PDB entry 8Z3P | electron microscopy, 3.40 A resolution | chains A and F of the 9 polymer chains in the assembly

[Chain A (and F)]
Name: Adenosine deaminase domain-containing protein
Organism: Limisphaera ngatamarikiensis
Notes: chain F of this document is another copy of the same molecule, construct and numbering; everything in this record applies to it too
Reference sequence: A0A6M1RED6 (A0A6M1RED6_9BACT); residues 2-629 here = UniProt positions 2-629
Amino-acid sequence (628 residues; each row starts with the number of its first residue):
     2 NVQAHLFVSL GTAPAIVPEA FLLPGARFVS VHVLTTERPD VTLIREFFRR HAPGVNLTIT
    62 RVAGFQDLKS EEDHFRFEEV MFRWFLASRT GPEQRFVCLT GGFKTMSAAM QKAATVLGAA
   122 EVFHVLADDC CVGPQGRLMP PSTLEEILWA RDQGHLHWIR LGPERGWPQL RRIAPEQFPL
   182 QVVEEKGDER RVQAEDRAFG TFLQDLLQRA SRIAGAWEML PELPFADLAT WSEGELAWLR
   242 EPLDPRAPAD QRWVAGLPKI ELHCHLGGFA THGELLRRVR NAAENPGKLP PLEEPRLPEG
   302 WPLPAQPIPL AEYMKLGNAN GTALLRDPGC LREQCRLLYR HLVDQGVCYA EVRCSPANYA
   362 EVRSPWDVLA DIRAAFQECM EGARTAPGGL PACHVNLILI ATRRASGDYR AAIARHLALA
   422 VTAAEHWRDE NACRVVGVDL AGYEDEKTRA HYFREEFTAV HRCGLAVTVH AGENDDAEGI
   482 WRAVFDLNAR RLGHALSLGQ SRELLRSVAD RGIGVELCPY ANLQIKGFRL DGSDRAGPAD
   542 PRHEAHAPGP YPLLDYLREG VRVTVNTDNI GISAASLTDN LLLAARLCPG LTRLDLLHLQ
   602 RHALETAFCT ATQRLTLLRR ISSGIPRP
Not modelled in the structure: 535-547 (chain F: 535-550)
Metal / ion sites: Zn2+: His264, His266, His471
Residues lining bound ligands: ATP (adenosine-5'-triphosphate): His266, Gly268, Met315, Gly322, Thr323, Ser356, Tyr360, Ile401, Thr403, Arg405, Ala442, Gly443, Glu445, His471, Asp569, Asn570

[Interface between chain A and chain F]
Residue-residue contacts (91; chain A residue first):
  Leu69(A) - His158(F)
  Lys70(A) - His158(F)
  Ser71(A) - Ile160(F)
  Glu72(A) - Ile160(F)
  Glu72(A) - Arg161(F)
  His75(A) - Leu162(F)
  Leu100(A) - Lys105(F)
  Gly102(A) - Lys105(F)
  Gly103(A) - Lys105(F)  hydrogen bond (backbone-side chain)
  Phe104(A) - Lys105(F)  hydrogen bond (backbone-side chain)
  Lys105(A) - Leu100(F)
  Lys105(A) - Gly102(F)
  Lys105(A) - Gly103(F)  hydrogen bond (side chain-backbone)
  Lys105(A) - Phe104(F)  hydrogen bond (side chain-backbone)
  Lys105(A) - Lys105(F)
  Lys105(A) - Ser108(F)
  Lys105(A) - His125(F)
  Thr106(A) - His125(F)
  Ser108(A) - Lys105(F)
  Ala109(A) - Leu100(F)  hydrophobic
  Ala109(A) - Gln112(F)
  Gln112(A) - Ala109(F)
  His125(A) - Leu69(F)
  His125(A) - Thr106(F)
  Leu127(A) - Leu69(F)
  Leu157(A) - Lys70(F)  hydrogen bond (backbone-side chain)
  His158(A) - Leu69(F)  hydrogen bond (side chain-backbone)
  His158(A) - Lys70(F)
  Trp159(A) - Glu72(F)
  Ile160(A) - Leu69(F)  hydrophobic
  Ile160(A) - Lys70(F)
  Ile160(A) - Ser71(F)
  Ile160(A) - Glu72(F)
  Arg161(A) - Glu72(F)  salt bridge
  Leu162(A) - His75(F)
  Leu162(A) - Phe76(F)
  Arg166(A) - Gln209(F)
  Arg166(A) - Arg213(F)
  Arg166(A) - Ser233(F)
  Arg166(A) - Glu234(F)  salt bridge
  Trp168(A) - Leu208(F)  hydrophobic
  Trp168(A) - Ala215(F)
  Gln209(A) - Arg166(F)
  Arg210(A) - Ala215(F)  hydrogen bond (side chain-backbone)
  Arg210(A) - Trp218(F)
  Ala211(A) - Trp168(F)
  Ser212(A) - Trp168(F)
  Ser212(A) - Pro169(F)
  Arg213(A) - Arg166(F)
  Ile214(A) - Ile214(F)  hydrophobic
  Ile214(A) - Trp218(F)  hydrophobic
  Gly216(A) - Pro169(F)
  Gly216(A) - Gln170(F)
  Trp218(A) - Arg210(F)
  Trp218(A) - Leu221(F)  hydrophobic
  Trp218(A) - Ala227(F)
  Trp218(A) - Asp228(F)
  Pro222(A) - Arg620(F)
  Ala227(A) - Trp218(F)
  Asp228(A) - Trp218(F)
  Ser233(A) - Arg166(F)  hydrogen bond
  Glu234(A) - Arg166(F)  salt bridge
  Arg455(A) - Arg455(F)
  Arg455(A) - Asp487(F)  salt bridge
  His462(A) - Trp482(F)  hydrogen bond (backbone-side chain)
  His462(A) - Phe486(F)
  His462(A) - Glu504(F)
  Arg463(A) - Glu479(F)  salt bridge
  Arg463(A) - Trp482(F)
  Arg463(A) - Glu504(F)
  Cys464(A) - Glu504(F)
  Gly465(A) - Glu504(F)  hydrogen bond (backbone-side chain)
  Trp482(A) - Thr459(F)
  Trp482(A) - His462(F)  hydrogen bond (side chain-backbone)
  Trp482(A) - Arg463(F)
  Phe486(A) - His462(F)
  Phe486(A) - Asn489(F)  hydrogen bond (backbone-side chain)
  Asp487(A) - Arg455(F)  salt bridge
  Asn489(A) - Phe486(F)  hydrogen bond (side chain-backbone)
  Asn489(A) - Asn489(F)
  Asn489(A) - Arg512(F)
  Arg491(A) - Asp511(F)  salt bridge
  Arg491(A) - Arg512(F)
  Glu504(A) - Arg463(F)
  Glu504(A) - Cys464(F)
  Asp511(A) - Arg491(F)  salt bridge
  Arg512(A) - Asn489(F)
  Arg512(A) - Arg491(F)
  Arg620(A) - Glu219(F)  salt bridge
  Arg620(A) - Met220(F)
  Arg620(A) - Glu223(F)
Also at the interface, not in a pair above, chain A (64 interface residues in all): Thr101, Gly167, Pro169, Arg172, Leu208, Ala215, Met220, Glu223, Ala230, Thr459, Glu479, Ser508, Leu616
Also at the interface, not in a pair above, chain F (66 interface residues in all): Leu127, Gly167, Arg172, Ala211, Ser212, Gly216, Pro222, Ala230, Thr231, Glu426, Gly465, Ser508

[Overview]
64 residues of chain A and 66 residues of chain F are in contact; the contacts include 13 hydrogen bonds and 9
salt bridges. Among the polar pairs are Arg161(A)-Glu72(F), Arg166(A)-Glu234(F) and Arg455(A)-Asp487(F). Chain
A binds ATP.
Chain A and chain F are both Adenosine deaminase domain-containing protein (Limisphaera ngatamarikiensis); the
structure, The structure of type III CRISPR-associated deaminase in complex cA6 and ATP, fully activated, was
determined by electron microscopy (same publication as 8Z3R, 8Z3K and 8Z40).
